Entry 7DLI (X-ray diffraction, 2.20 A resolution); this record covers chains B and C of the 3 polymer chains in the assembly.

Chain B (and C):
Protein: Cryptochrome-1
Source organism: Mus musculus
Notes: chain C of this document is another copy of the same molecule, construct and numbering; everything in this record applies to it too
UniProtKB: P97784 (CRY1_MOUSE); residues 1-496 here = UniProt positions 1-496
Chain sequence (498 residues; numbered -1 to 496; the number before each row is that of its first residue; numbers below 1 keep their minus sign (Gly-1 is residue -1)):
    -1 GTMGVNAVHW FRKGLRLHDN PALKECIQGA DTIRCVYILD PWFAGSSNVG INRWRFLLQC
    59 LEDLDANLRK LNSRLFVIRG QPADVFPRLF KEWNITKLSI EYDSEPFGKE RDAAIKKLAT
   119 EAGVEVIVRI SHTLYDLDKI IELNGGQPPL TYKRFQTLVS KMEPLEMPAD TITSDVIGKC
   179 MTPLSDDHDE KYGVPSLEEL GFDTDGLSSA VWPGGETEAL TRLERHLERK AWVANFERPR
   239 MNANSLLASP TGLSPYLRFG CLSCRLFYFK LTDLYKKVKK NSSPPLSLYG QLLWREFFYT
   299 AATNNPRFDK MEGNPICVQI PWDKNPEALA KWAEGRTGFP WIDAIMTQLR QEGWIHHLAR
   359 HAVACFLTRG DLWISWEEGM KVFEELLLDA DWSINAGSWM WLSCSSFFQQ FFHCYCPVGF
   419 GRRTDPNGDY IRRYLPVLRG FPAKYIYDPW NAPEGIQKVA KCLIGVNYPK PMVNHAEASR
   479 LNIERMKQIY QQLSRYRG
Unresolved in the structure: -1 to 2, 40-46, 405-410, 491-496 (chain C: -1 to 1, 231-249)
Differences from the reference sequence: expression tag (-1 to 0)
Swiss-Prot annotation at these positions:
  - region: Val471 to Arg493 (Interaction with TIMELESS)
  - motif: Asn50 to Phe54 (LIR 1), Asp82 to Leu87 (LIR 2), Lys151 to Leu156 (LIR 3), Leu255 to Leu260 (LIR 4), Asp271 to Val276 (LIR 5), Ser285 to Leu290 (LIR 6), Thr335 to Trp339 (LIR 7), Lys379 to Leu384 (LIR 8), Gly395 to Leu400 (LIR 9), His411 to Val416 (LIR 10), Arg430 to Val435 (LIR 11), Gln486 to Leu491 (LIR 12), Ser492 to Gly496 (LIR 13)
  - binding site (FAD): Ser252, Gln289, His355, Asp387 to Asp389
  - modified residue (Phosphoserine): Ser71, Ser247, Ser280
  - cross-link (Glycyl lysine isopeptide (Lys-Gly)): Lys11 (interchain with G-Cter in ubiquitin), Lys107 (interchain with G-Cter in ubiquitin), Lys159 (interchain with G-Cter in ubiquitin), Lys329 (interchain with G-Cter in ubiquitin), Lys485 (interchain with G-Cter in ubiquitin)
  - mutagenesis: Ser71 (S71A: Phosphomimetic mutant that leads to stabilization of the protein; when associated with A-280 ...), Lys107 (K107R: Sensitive to FBXL3-ediated degradation but noz affected by expression of FBXL21), His224 (H224E: Reduces affinity for FBXL3), Ser247 (S247A: Reduced MAPK-catalyzed in vitro phosphorylation. No effect on inhibition of CLOCK-BMAL1-mediated transcriptional activity ...), Tyr273 (Y273A: Reduced interaction with MAP1LC3B and significant decrease in its autophagy-mediated degradation; when associated with A-276), Val276 (V276A: Reduced interaction with MAP1LC3B and significant decrease in its autophagy-mediated degradation; when associated with A-273), Ser280 (S280A: Phosphomimetic mutant that leads to stabilization of the protein; when associated with A-71 ...), Tyr287 (Y287A: No effect on its interaction with MAP1LC3B and moderate decrease in its autophagy-mediated degradation; when associated with A-290), Leu290 (L290A: No effect on its interaction with MAP1LC3B and moderate decrease in its autophagy-mediated degradation; when associated with A-287), Gly336 (G336D: Abolishes transcriptional repression of target genes. Abolishes interaction with PER2), Glu382 to Glu383 (Decreases transcriptional repression of target genes. Decreases FBXL3 binding. Increases PER2 binding), Phe405 (F405A: Decreases affinity for FBXL3. Slightly increases affinity for PER2), 4 further mutagenesis entries in UniProt
What the authors report for this chain:
  - mutagenesis - F405A/F406A: unchanged stability in response to KL101
  - mutagenesis - F405A/F406A: unchanged stability in response to TH301
  - mutagenesis - F406A, Q407A: decreased stability in response to KL101
  - mutagenesis - Q407A: increased stability in response to TH301

Chain B / chain C interface:
Pairs across the interface - 12 pairs, chain B then chain C:
  Asn142(B) - Glu325(C)
  Gly143(B) - Glu325(C)
  Arg152(B) - Pro324(C)
  Asn312(B) - Ser44(C)
  Pro313(B) - Ser44(C)
  Val316(B) - Ala42(C)
  Gln317(B) - Trp40(C)  hydrogen bond (backbone-side chain)
  Gln317(B) - Phe41(C)
  Gln317(B) - Ala42(C)  hydrogen bond (backbone-backbone)
  Gln317(B) - Gly43(C)
  Ile318(B) - Trp40(C)
  Pro319(B) - Trp40(C)
Interface residues without a listed pair, chain B (12 interface residues in all): Cys315, Ile487, Gln490
Interface residues without a listed pair, chain C (8 interface residues in all): Lys322

Overview:
The interface between chain B and chain C involves 12 residues on one side and 8 on the other, with 2 hydrogen
bonds. Among the polar pairs are Gln317(B)-Trp40(C) and Gln317(B)-Ala42(C). The paper reports that F406A and
Q407A of chain B reduce stability in response to KL101; Q407A of chain B increases stability in response to
TH301.
Chain B and chain C are both Cryptochrome-1 (Mus musculus); the structure, Crystal structure of mouse CRY1 in
complex with KL001 compound, was determined by X-ray diffraction together with 7D0M, 7D0N and 7EJ9 from the
same study.
